Entry 2W52 (X-ray diffraction, 1.56 A resolution); this record covers chain A.

Chain A:
Molecule: Putative laminarinase
From: Phanerochaete chrysosporium
Notes: EC 3.2.1.6
UniProtKB: Q874E3 (Q874E3_PHACH); residues 1-298 here correspond to UniProt positions 21-318 (UniProt number = residue number + 20)
Chain sequence (298 residues; numbered 1 to 298; the number before each row is that of its first residue):
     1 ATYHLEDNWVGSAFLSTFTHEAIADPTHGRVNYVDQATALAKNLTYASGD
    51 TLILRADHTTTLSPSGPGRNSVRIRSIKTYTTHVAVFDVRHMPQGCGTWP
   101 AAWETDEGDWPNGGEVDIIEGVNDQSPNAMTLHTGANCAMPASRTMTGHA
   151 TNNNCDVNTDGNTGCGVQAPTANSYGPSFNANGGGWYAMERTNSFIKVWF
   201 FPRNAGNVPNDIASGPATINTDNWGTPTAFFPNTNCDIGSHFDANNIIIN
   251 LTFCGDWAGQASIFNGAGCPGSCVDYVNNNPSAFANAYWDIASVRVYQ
Disulfide bonds: Cys96-Cys269, Cys138-Cys236, Cys155-Cys165, Cys254-Cys273
Covalent attachments: N-acetylglucosamine (NAG) linked to Asn43

Summary:
N-acetylglucosamine is covalently linked to Asn43.
Chain A is Putative laminarinase (Phanerochaete chrysosporium); the structure, 2 beta-glucans
(6-O-glucosyl-laminaritriose) in both donor and acceptor sites of GH16 Laminarinase 16A from Phanerochaete
chrysosporium, was determined by X-ray diffraction, deposited together with 2W39.
